PDB entry 8FWE | electron microscopy, 3.46 A resolution | chains AL and U3 of the 102 polymer chains in the assembly

[Chain AL]
Protein: Portal protein, gp7
Source organism: Agrobacterium phage Milano
Reference sequence: A0A482MFW7 (A0A482MFW7_9CAUD); residue numbers follow UniProt; this construct covers 1-420
Sequence (420 residues; each row starts with the number of its first residue):
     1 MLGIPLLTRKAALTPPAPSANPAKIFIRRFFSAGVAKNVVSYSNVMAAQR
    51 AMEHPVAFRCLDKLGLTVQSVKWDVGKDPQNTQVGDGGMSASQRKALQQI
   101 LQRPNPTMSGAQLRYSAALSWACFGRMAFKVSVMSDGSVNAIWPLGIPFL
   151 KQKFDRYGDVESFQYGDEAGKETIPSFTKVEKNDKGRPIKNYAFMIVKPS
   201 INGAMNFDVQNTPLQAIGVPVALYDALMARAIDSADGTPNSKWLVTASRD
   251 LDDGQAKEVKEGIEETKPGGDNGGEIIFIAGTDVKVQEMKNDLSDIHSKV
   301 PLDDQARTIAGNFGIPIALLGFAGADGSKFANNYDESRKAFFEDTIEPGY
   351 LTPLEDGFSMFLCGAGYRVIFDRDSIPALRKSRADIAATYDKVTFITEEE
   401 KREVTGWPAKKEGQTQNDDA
Not modelled in the structure: 1-15, 321-333, 410-420

[Chain U3]
Protein: Neck 1 protein, gp14
Source organism: Agrobacterium phage Milano
Reference sequence: A0A482MHL8 (A0A482MHL8_9CAUD); residues 1-202 here = UniProt positions 1-202
Sequence (202 residues; row label = number of the first residue in the row):
     1 MNLDTLLPLQTIREHAKCDDNPRVTDDLLKLYREAAFEAAELYTGLSFTP
    51 EKTIVEPIRLKGRRGKIILSATPIAGRPVVFYGGGLGSPLELIPRPGSNV
   101 LFFPYGSPDRFQTWGDCHTCDVESQLMATYVTGRRCENSVPAGIIIGILK
   151 LIAWNINNPGDEVMSVRNTLNANAQGLIGGTNNGAVISGAQDEWFRYRRV
   201 LL
Not modelled in the structure: 1, 104-123, 202

[How chain AL and chain U3 interact]
Contacting residue pairs - 22 pairs, chain AL then chain U3:
  Asp250(AL) - Arg196(U3)  salt bridge
  Asp252(AL) - Phe195(U3)
  Asp252(AL) - Arg196(U3)  salt bridge
  Gln255(AL) - Phe195(U3)  hydrogen bond (side chain-backbone)
  Gln255(AL) - Arg196(U3)
  Gln255(AL) - Arg198(U3)
  Gln255(AL) - Val200(U3)
  Glu258(AL) - Arg199(U3)  salt bridge
  Glu258(AL) - Val200(U3)  hydrogen bond (side chain-backbone)
  Glu258(AL) - Leu201(U3)
  Val259(AL) - Val200(U3)  hydrophobic
  Gly269(AL) - Arg64(U3)  hydrogen bond (backbone-side chain)
  Gly270(AL) - Arg64(U3)
  Asp271(AL) - Gly62(U3)
  Asp271(AL) - Lys66(U3)
  Asp271(AL) - Phe102(U3)
  Asn272(AL) - Lys66(U3)
  Phe278(AL) - Val200(U3)
  Phe278(AL) - Leu201(U3)
  Ile279(AL) - Val200(U3)
  Ala280(AL) - Arg198(U3)
  Ala280(AL) - Val200(U3)
Interface residues without a listed pair, chain AL (14 interface residues in all): Glu275, Thr282
Interface residues without a listed pair, chain U3 (12 interface residues in all): Lys61, Leu101

[In short]
14 residues of chain AL face 12 of chain U3 across their interface, with 3 hydrogen bonds and 3 salt bridges.
Polar pairs include Asp250(AL)-Arg196(U3), Asp252(AL)-Arg196(U3) and Glu258(AL)-Arg199(U3).
Chain AL is Portal protein, gp7 and chain U3 is Neck 1 protein, gp14, both from Agrobacterium phage Milano;
the structure, Neck structure of Agrobacterium phage Milano, C3 symmetry, was determined by electron
microscopy (same publication as 8FWG, 8FWM, 8FXP and 8FXR).
